Entry 5KSJ (X-ray diffraction, 2.40 A resolution); this record covers chains A and C of the 4 polymer chains in the assembly.

# Chain A (and C)
Protein: Hemoglobin subunit alpha
From: Homo sapiens
Notes: chain C of this document is another copy of the same molecule, construct and numbering; everything in this record applies to it too
UniProtKB: P69905 (HBA_HUMAN); residues 1-141 here correspond to UniProt positions 2-142 (UniProt number = residue number + 1)
Amino-acid sequence (141 residues; row label = number of the first residue in the row):
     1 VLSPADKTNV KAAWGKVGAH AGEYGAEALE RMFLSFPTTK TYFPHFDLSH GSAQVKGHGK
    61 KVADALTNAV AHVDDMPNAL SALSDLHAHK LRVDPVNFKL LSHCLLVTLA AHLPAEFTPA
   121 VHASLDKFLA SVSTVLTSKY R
Bound ions: heme Fe near His87 (its only coordinating residue here)
Ligand contacts:
  - heme (HEM): Met32, Thr39, Tyr42, Phe43, His45, Phe46, His58, Lys61, Val62, Ala65, Leu83, Leu86, His87, Leu91, Val93, Asn97, Phe98, Leu101, Leu105, Val132, Ser133, Leu136
  - sphingosine 1-phosphate (S1P; (2S,3R,4E)-2-amino-3-hydroxyoctadec-4-en-1-yl dihydrogen phosphate): Phe36, Thr38, Val96, Lys99, Leu100, His103
Curated features (UniProtKB/Swiss-Prot):
  - binding site (O2): His58
  - binding site (heme b): His87
  - site: Thr8, Asn9 (Microbial infection: Cleavage), Lys11 (Not glycated), Ala13, Trp14 (Microbial infection: Cleavage), Tyr24, Gly25 (Microbial infection: Cleavage), Leu29, Glu30 (Microbial infection: Cleavage), His45, Phe46 (Microbial infection: Cleavage), Asp47, Leu48 (Microbial infection: Cleavage), Ser52, Ala53 (Microbial infection: Cleavage), Val55, Lys56 (Microbial infection: Cleavage), Lys56 (Not glycated), Gly59, Lys60 (Microbial infection: Cleavage), Lys60 (Not glycated), Lys90 (Not glycated), Leu91, Arg92 (Microbial infection: Cleavage), Lys99 (Not glycated), Leu106, Val107 (Microbial infection: Cleavage), Thr108, Leu109 (Microbial infection: Cleavage), Val121, His122 (Microbial infection: Cleavage), Ser133, Thr134 (Microbial infection: Cleavage)
  - modified residue: Ser3 (Phosphoserine), Lys7 (N6-succinyllysine), Thr8 (Phosphothreonine), Lys11 (N6-succinyllysine), Lys16 (N6-acetyllysine), Tyr24 (Phosphotyrosine), Ser35 (Phosphoserine), Lys40 (N6-succinyllysine), Ser49 (Phosphoserine), Ser102 (Phosphoserine), Thr108 (Phosphothreonine), Ser124 (Phosphoserine), Ser131 (Phosphoserine), Thr134 (Phosphothreonine), Thr137 (Phosphothreonine), Ser138 (Phosphoserine)
  - glycosylation (N-linked (Glc) (glycation) lysine): Lys7, Lys16, Lys40, Lys61
From the paper describing this entry:
  - binding site for sphingosine 1-phosphate: Phe36, Lys99, His103

# Interface between chain A and chain C
Contacting residue pairs (5; chain A residue first):
  Val1(A) with Ser138(C)
  Asp126(A) with Arg141(C), salt bridge
  Lys127(A) with Arg141(C), hydrogen bond (side chain-backbone)
  Arg141(A) with Asp126(C), salt bridge; Lys127(C), hydrogen bond (backbone-side chain)
Other interface residues (no listed pair), chain A (5 interface residues in all): Ala130
Other interface residues (no listed pair), chain C (7 interface residues in all): Val1, Ala123, Ala130

# Overview
Chain A and chain C form an interface of 5 and 7 residues respectively; the contacts include 2 hydrogen bonds
and 2 salt bridges. Polar pairs include Asp126(A)-Arg141(C) and Lys127(A)-Arg141(C). Bound to chain A: heme
and sphingosine 1-phosphate. From the paper: a binding site for sphingosine 1-phosphate at Phe36(A), Lys99(A)
and His103(A).
Both chains are Hemoglobin subunit alpha (Homo sapiens). Entry 5KSJ (Crystal structure of deoxygenated
hemoglobin in complex with Sphingosine phosphate) was determined by X-ray diffraction (same publication as
5KSI).
